6UON - chains G and D of the 5 polymer chains in the assembly; structure by X-ray diffraction, 3.50 A resolution.

== Chain G ==
Molecule: TCR-V-alpha-12-02*01
From: Homo sapiens
Chain sequence (202 residues; each row starts with the number of its first residue):
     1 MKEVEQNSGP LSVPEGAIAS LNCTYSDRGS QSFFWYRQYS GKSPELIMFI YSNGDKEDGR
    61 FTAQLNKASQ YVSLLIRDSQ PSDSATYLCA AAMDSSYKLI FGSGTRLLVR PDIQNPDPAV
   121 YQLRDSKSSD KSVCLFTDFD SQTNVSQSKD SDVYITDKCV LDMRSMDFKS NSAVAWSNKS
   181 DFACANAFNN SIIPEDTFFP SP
Not modelled in the structure: 1-2, 202
Disulfide bonds: Cys23-Cys89, Cys134-Cys184

== Chain D ==
Molecule: HLA class I antigen
From: Homo sapiens
Reference sequence: C1K0Y1 (C1K0Y1_HUMAN); residues 1-274 here correspond to UniProt positions 25-298 (UniProt number = residue number + 24)
Chain sequence (274 residues; each row starts with the number of its first residue):
     1 CSHSMRYFYT AVSRPGRGEP RFIAVGYVDD TQFVQFDSDA ASPRGEPRAP WVEQEGPEYW
    61 DRETQKYKRQ AQTDRVSLRN LRGYYNQSEA GSHTLQRMYG CDLGPDGRLL RGYNQFAYDG
   121 KDYIALNEDL RSWTAADKAA QITQRKWEAA REAEQRRAYL EGTCVEWLRR YLENGKKTLQ
   181 RAEHPKTHVT HHPVSDHEAT LRCWALGFYP AEITLTWQRD GEDQTQDTEL VETRPAGDGT
   241 FQKWAAVVVP SGEEQRYTCH VQHEGLPEPL TLRW
Not modelled in the structure: 1
Disulfide bonds: Cys101-Cys164, Cys203-Cys259

== How chain G and chain D interact ==
Pairs across the interface (8; chain G residue first):
  Tyr51(G) - Gln155(D)
  Tyr51(G) - Ala158(D)  hydrophobic
  Ser52(G) - Glu154(D)
  Ser52(G) - Arg157(D)  hydrogen bond
  Lys56(G) - Glu154(D)
  Asp94(G) - Thr163(D)
  Ser95(G) - Arg62(D)  hydrogen bond
  Tyr97(G) - Arg69(D)
Other interface residues (no listed pair), chain G (9 interface residues in all): Gln31, Phe49, Ser96
Other interface residues (no listed pair), chain D (9 interface residues in all): Lys66, Arg151

== In short ==
The chain G/chain D interface involves 9 residues from each chain; the contacts include 2 hydrogen bonds.
Polar pairs include Ser52(G)-Arg157(D) and Ser95(G)-Arg62(D).
Here chain G is TCR-V-alpha-12-02*01 and chain D is HLA class I antigen, both from Homo sapiens. Entry 6UON
(Molecular basis for tumor infiltrating TCR recognition of hotspot KRAS-G12D mutation) was determined by X-ray
diffraction (same publication as 6ULI, 6ULK, 6ULN and 6ULR).
